Entry 6CQQ (X-ray diffraction, 2.80 A resolution); this record covers chains B and C of the 5 polymer chains in the assembly.

[Chain B]
Protein: HLA-DRB1 protein
Source organism: Homo sapiens
Reference sequence: D7RIH9 (D7RIH9_HUMAN); residues 1-190 here correspond to UniProt positions 30-219 (UniProt number = residue number + 29)
Chain sequence (190 residues; each row starts with the number of its first residue):
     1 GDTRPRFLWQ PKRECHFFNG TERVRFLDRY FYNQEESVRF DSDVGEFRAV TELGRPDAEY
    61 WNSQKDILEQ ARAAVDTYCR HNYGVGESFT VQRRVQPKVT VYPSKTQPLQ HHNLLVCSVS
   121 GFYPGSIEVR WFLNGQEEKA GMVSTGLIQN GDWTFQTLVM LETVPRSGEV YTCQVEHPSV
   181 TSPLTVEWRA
Unresolved in the structure: 1, 110
Disulfide bonds: Cys-15/Cys-79, Cys-117/Cys-173
Ion coordination: Mg2+ near Tyr-30 (its only coordinating residue here)
From the paper describing this entry:
  - conformationally variable residues (helix shift): Ser-63 to Ala-73

[Chain C]
Protein: Peptide from Capsid protein p24
Reference sequence: P04591 (GAG_HV1H2); residues 89-101 here correspond to UniProt positions 299-311 (UniProt number = residue number + 210)
Chain sequence (13 residues; row label = number of the first residue in the row):
    89 RFYKTLRAEQ ASQ

[Chain B / chain C interface]
Residue-residue contacts - 30 pairs, chain B then chain C:
  Arg-13(B) with Leu-94(C), hydrogen bond (side chain-backbone); Ala-96(C)
  Phe-26(B) with Leu-94(C), hydrophobic
  Asp-28(B) with Leu-94(C)
  Pro-56(B) with Ser-100(C)
  Asp-57(B) with Ala-99(C); Ser-100(C), hydrogen bond (side chain-backbone)
  Tyr-60(B) with Gln-98(C); Ser-100(C); Gln-101(C)
  Trp-61(B) with Glu-97(C); Gln-98(C), hydrogen bond (side chain-backbone); Ala-99(C), hydrophobic
  Ile-67(B) with Glu-97(C)
  Gln-70(B) with Leu-94(C); Arg-95(C)
  Ala-74(B) with Leu-94(C), hydrophobic
  Tyr-78(B) with Lys-92(C); Leu-94(C)
  His-81(B) with Arg-89(C), hydrogen bond; Phe-90(C), hydrogen bond (side chain-backbone); Lys-92(C)
  Asn-82(B) with Phe-90(C); Tyr-91(C); Lys-92(C), hydrogen bond (side chain-backbone)
  Val-85(B) with Arg-89(C); Phe-90(C); Tyr-91(C), hydrophobic
  Gly-86(B) with Tyr-91(C)
  Phe-89(B) with Tyr-91(C)
Other interface residues (no listed pair), chain B (17 interface residues in all): Thr-77
Other interface residues (no listed pair), chain C (13 interface residues in all): Thr-93

[Overview]
The interface between chain B and chain C involves 17 residues on one side and 13 on the other; the contacts
include 6 hydrogen bonds. Among the polar pairs are Arg-13(B)/Leu-94(C), Asp-57(B)/Ser-100(C) and
Trp-61(B)/Gln-98(C). The paper reports conformational variability at Ser-63(B).
Here chain B is HLA-DRB1 protein (Homo sapiens) and chain C is Peptide from Capsid protein p24. Entry 6CQQ
(Crystal structure of F24 TCR -DR15-RQ13 peptide complex) was determined by X-ray diffraction (same
publication as 6CPH, 6CPL, 6CPN, 6CPO, 6CQJ, 6CQL, 6CQN and 6CQR).
